Entry 8PK3 (electron microscopy, 3.40 A resolution); this record covers chains E and F of the 9 polymer chains in the assembly.

Chain E (and F):
Molecule: Hemagglutinin HA2 chain
Source organism: Influenza A virus
Notes: chain F of this document is another copy of the same molecule, construct and numbering; everything in this record applies to it too
Reference sequence: P03437 (HEMA_I68A0); residues 1-175 here correspond to UniProt positions 346-520 (UniProt number = residue number + 345)
Amino-acid sequence (175 residues; each row starts with the number of its first residue):
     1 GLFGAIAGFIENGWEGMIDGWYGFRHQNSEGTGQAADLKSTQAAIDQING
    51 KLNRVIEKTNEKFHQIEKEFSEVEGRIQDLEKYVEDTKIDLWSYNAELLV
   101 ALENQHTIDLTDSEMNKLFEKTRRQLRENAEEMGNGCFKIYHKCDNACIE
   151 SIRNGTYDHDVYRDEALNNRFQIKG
Cystine bridges: C144-C148
Curated features (UniProtKB/Swiss-Prot):
  - glycosylation: N154 (N-linked (GlcNAc...) asparagine)

Chain E / chain F interface:
Pairs across the interface (41; chain E residue first):
  L2(E) - F3(F)
  L2(E) - L110(F)  hydrophobic
  L2(E) - S113(F)
  L2(E) - K117(F)
  F3(E) - F3(F)  hydrophobic
  F9(E) - R124(F)
  R76(E) - E74(F)  salt bridge
  R76(E) - E81(F)  salt bridge
  D79(E) - H64(F)  salt bridge
  D79(E) - Q65(F)
  D79(E) - I66(F)
  L80(E) - I66(F)
  L80(E) - I77(F)  hydrophobic
  L80(E) - E81(F)
  Y83(E) - K62(F)
  Y83(E) - Q65(F)
  Y83(E) - I66(F)  hydrophobic
  Y83(E) - V84(F)  hydrophobic
  Y83(E) - E85(F)  hydrogen bond
  Y83(E) - K88(F)  hydrogen bond
  V84(E) - V84(F)  hydrophobic
  D86(E) - K62(F)  salt bridge
  T87(E) - K88(F)
  L91(E) - N95(F)
  Y94(E) - K58(F)
  Y94(E) - W92(F)  hydrophobic
  Y94(E) - N95(F)
  Y94(E) - L99(F)
  E97(E) - R54(F)
  Q105(E) - H106(F)
  E132(E) - R124(F)  salt bridge
  E132(E) - R127(F)  hydrogen bond (backbone-side chain)
  M133(E) - R127(F)
  G134(E) - R124(F)
  Y141(E) - R127(F)
  R170(E) - R163(F)
  R170(E) - R170(F)
  F171(E) - F171(F)  hydrophobic
  K174(E) - D164(F)  hydrogen bond (side chain-backbone)
  K174(E) - E165(F)  salt bridge
  K174(E) - N168(F)
Also at the interface, not in a pair above, chain E (23 interface residues in all): G1, G4
Also at the interface, not in a pair above, chain F (32 interface residues in all): K68, L80, L91, E120

Summary:
The interface between chain E and chain F involves 23 residues on one side and 32 on the other; the contacts
include 4 hydrogen bonds and 6 salt bridges. Among the polar pairs are R76(E)-E74(F), R76(E)-E81(F) and
D79(E)-H64(F).
Both chains are Hemagglutinin HA2 chain (Influenza A virus). Entry 8PK3 (CryoEM reconstruction of
hemagglutinin HK68 of Influenza A virus bound to an Affimer reagent) was determined by electron microscopy.
